Entry 6WLV (electron microscopy, 3.45 A resolution); this record covers chains A and B.

Chain A (and B):
Molecule: Potassium channel TASK2
Organism: Mus musculus
Notes: chain B of this document is another copy of the same molecule, construct and numbering; everything in this record applies to it too
UniProtKB: Q9JK62 (Q9JK62_MOUSE); residues 1-335 here = UniProt positions 1-335
Amino-acid sequence (343 residues; each row starts with the number of its first residue):
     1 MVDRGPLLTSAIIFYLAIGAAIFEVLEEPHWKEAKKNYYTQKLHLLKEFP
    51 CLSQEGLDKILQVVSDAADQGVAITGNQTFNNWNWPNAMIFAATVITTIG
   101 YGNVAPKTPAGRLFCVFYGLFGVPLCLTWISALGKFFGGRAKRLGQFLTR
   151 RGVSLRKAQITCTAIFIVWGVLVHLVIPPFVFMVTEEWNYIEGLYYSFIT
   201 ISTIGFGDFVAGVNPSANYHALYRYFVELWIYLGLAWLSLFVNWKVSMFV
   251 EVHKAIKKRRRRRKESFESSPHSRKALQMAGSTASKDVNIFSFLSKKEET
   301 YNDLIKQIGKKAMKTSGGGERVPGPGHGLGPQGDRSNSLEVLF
Unresolved in the structure: 1-4, 261-343
Construct notes: expression tag (336-343)
Bound ions: K+ site 1: T98, I99, T203, I204 (shared with T98(B), I99(B), T203(B), I204(B) of chain B); K+ site 2: T98, T203 (shared with T98(B), T203(B) of chain B); K+ site 3: I99, G100, I204, G205 (shared with I99(B), G100(B), I204(B), G205(B) of chain B)
What the authors report for this chain:
  - conformationally variable residues (helix shift, loop rearrangement, side-chain flip): F80 to W83, N87, Y101, G102 to A105, F206, G207, R224, N243 to V246
  - contacts within the chain: N82-V104, R224-E228, N243-K245

Interface between chain A and chain B:
Pairs across the interface (147; chain A residue first):
  L8(A) - W129(B)
  T9(A) - W129(B)
  I12(A) - L125(B)  hydrophobic
  I12(A) - W129(B)  hydrophobic
  Y15(A) - Y118(B)  hydrogen bond (backbone-side chain)
  Y15(A) - F121(B)
  Y15(A) - G122(B)  hydrogen bond (side chain-backbone)
  L16(A) - M89(B)
  L16(A) - I96(B)  hydrophobic
  L16(A) - Y118(B)
  A17(A) - W85(B)
  G19(A) - Y118(B)
  A20(A) - A88(B)
  A20(A) - M89(B)
  I22(A) - F114(B)  hydrophobic
  F23(A) - F91(B)  hydrophobic
  F23(A) - F114(B)  hydrophobic
  F23(A) - C115(B)  hydrophobic
  F23(A) - Y118(B)  hydrophobic
  E24(A) - W83(B)
  E24(A) - N84(B)
  E24(A) - W85(B)  hydrogen bond (side chain-backbone)
  L26(A) - G111(B)
  L26(A) - F114(B)  hydrophobic
  E27(A) - W83(B)
  E27(A) - P106(B)
  E27(A) - G111(B)
  E28(A) - N81(B)
  E28(A) - W83(B)
  H30(A) - Q70(B)  hydrogen bond
  H30(A) - K107(B)
  H30(A) - T108(B)
  W31(A) - V72(B)
  W31(A) - Q78(B)
  W31(A) - N81(B)
  W31(A) - W83(B)
  A34(A) - Q70(B)
  A34(A) - V72(B)
  K35(A) - V72(B)
  K35(A) - Q78(B)
  Y38(A) - A67(B)  hydrophobic
  Y38(A) - V72(B)  hydrophobic
  Y38(A) - A73(B)
  Y38(A) - I74(B)
  Y38(A) - Q78(B)
  Q41(A) - V63(B)
  L45(A) - K59(B)
  L45(A) - I60(B)  hydrophobic
  E48(A) - K59(B)  salt bridge
  C51(A) - C51(B)  disulfide
  C51(A) - L52(B)  hydrophobic
  L52(A) - L52(B)  hydrophobic
  L57(A) - I60(B)  hydrophobic
  I60(A) - L45(B)  hydrophobic
  I60(A) - I60(B)  hydrophobic
  L61(A) - V64(B)  hydrophobic
  L61(A) - I74(B)
  V64(A) - L61(B)  hydrophobic
  V64(A) - V64(B)  hydrophobic
  S65(A) - I74(B)
  S65(A) - T75(B)
  A67(A) - Y38(B)  hydrophobic
  Q70(A) - H30(B)
  Q70(A) - A34(B)
  V72(A) - W31(B)
  V72(A) - K35(B)
  V72(A) - Y38(B)  hydrophobic
  A73(A) - Y38(B)
  I74(A) - Y38(B)
  I74(A) - L61(B)
  Q78(A) - W31(B)
  Q78(A) - K35(B)
  Q78(A) - Y38(B)
  Q78(A) - K42(B)
  N81(A) - W31(B)
  W83(A) - E24(B)
  W83(A) - E27(B)
  W83(A) - E28(B)
  W83(A) - W31(B)
  W85(A) - A17(B)
  W85(A) - A20(B)  hydrophobic
  W85(A) - A21(B)
  A88(A) - A20(B)
  M89(A) - A20(B)
  F91(A) - F206(B)  hydrophobic
  A93(A) - L16(B)
  V95(A) - I204(B)
  V95(A) - F206(B)  hydrophobic
  I96(A) - L16(B)  hydrophobic
  T98(A) - S202(B)
  T98(A) - T203(B)
  T98(A) - I204(B)
  I99(A) - I204(B)
  G100(A) - I204(B)
  G100(A) - G205(B)
  G100(A) - F206(B)
  G102(A) - F206(B)
  A105(A) - Y195(B)
  A105(A) - F206(B)  hydrophobic
  A105(A) - D208(B)
  P106(A) - F206(B)
  K107(A) - E27(B)
  K107(A) - H30(B)
  T108(A) - E27(B)  hydrogen bond
  T108(A) - H30(B)
  P109(A) - I191(B)
  R112(A) - E192(B)  salt bridge
  R112(A) - Y195(B)
  R112(A) - F209(B)
  F114(A) - I22(B)  hydrophobic
  F114(A) - F23(B)  hydrophobic
  F114(A) - L26(B)  hydrophobic
  V116(A) - Y195(B)  hydrophobic
  V116(A) - F198(B)
  Y118(A) - Y15(B)  hydrogen bond (side chain-backbone)
  Y118(A) - L16(B)
  Y118(A) - G19(B)
  Y118(A) - F23(B)  hydrophobic
  G119(A) - F198(B)
  L120(A) - F198(B)
  F121(A) - Y15(B)
  G122(A) - Y15(B)
  L125(A) - L8(B)  hydrophobic
  L125(A) - I12(B)  hydrophobic
  W129(A) - L8(B)
  W129(A) - T9(B)
  W129(A) - I12(B)  hydrophobic
  I191(A) - P109(B)
  Y195(A) - P106(B)
  Y195(A) - R112(B)
  Y195(A) - V116(B)  hydrophobic
  F198(A) - V116(B)
  F198(A) - G119(B)
  F198(A) - L120(B)
  S202(A) - T98(B)
  T203(A) - T98(B)
  I204(A) - V95(B)
  I204(A) - T98(B)
  I204(A) - I99(B)
  I204(A) - G100(B)
  G205(A) - G100(B)
  F206(A) - V95(B)  hydrophobic
  F206(A) - G100(B)
  F206(A) - G102(B)
  D208(A) - A105(B)
  F209(A) - R112(B)
  N243(A) - K245(B)
Interface residues without a listed pair, chain A (89 interface residues in all): A21, K42, F49, G56, K59, Q62, V63, T75, N84, A92, A110, G111, L113, C115, L194
Interface residues without a listed pair, chain B (90 interface residues in all): K32, Q41, F49, G56, S65, T79, A93, Y101, V104, A110, L113, L194
Disulfides between the chains: C51(A)-C51(B)

In short:
89 residues of chain A and 90 residues of chain B are in contact; the contacts include 1 disulfide bond, 6
hydrogen bonds and 2 salt bridges. Among the polar pairs are E48(A)-K59(B), R112(A)-E192(B) and
Y15(A)-Y118(B). The paper reports conformational variability at F80(A), N87(A) and Y101(A) among others;
contacts within the chain involving N82(A), V104(A) and R224(A) among others.
Both chains are Potassium channel TASK2 (Mus musculus). Entry 6WLV (TASK2 in MSP1D1 lipid nanodisc at pH 6.5)
was determined by electron microscopy, deposited together with 6WM0.
